Entry 4QQ8 (X-ray diffraction, 2.88 A resolution); this record covers chains A and C of the 4 polymer chains in the assembly.

== Chain A (and C) ==
Protein: Formolase
Source organism: Pseudomonas fluorescens
Notes: engineered mutation(s): W89R, L90T; chain C of this document is another copy of the same molecule, construct and numbering; everything in this record applies to it too
UniProtKB: Q9F4L3 (Q9F4L3_PSEFL); residue numbers follow UniProt; this construct covers 1-563
Chain sequence (583 residues; numbered 1 to 583; the number before each row is that of its first residue):
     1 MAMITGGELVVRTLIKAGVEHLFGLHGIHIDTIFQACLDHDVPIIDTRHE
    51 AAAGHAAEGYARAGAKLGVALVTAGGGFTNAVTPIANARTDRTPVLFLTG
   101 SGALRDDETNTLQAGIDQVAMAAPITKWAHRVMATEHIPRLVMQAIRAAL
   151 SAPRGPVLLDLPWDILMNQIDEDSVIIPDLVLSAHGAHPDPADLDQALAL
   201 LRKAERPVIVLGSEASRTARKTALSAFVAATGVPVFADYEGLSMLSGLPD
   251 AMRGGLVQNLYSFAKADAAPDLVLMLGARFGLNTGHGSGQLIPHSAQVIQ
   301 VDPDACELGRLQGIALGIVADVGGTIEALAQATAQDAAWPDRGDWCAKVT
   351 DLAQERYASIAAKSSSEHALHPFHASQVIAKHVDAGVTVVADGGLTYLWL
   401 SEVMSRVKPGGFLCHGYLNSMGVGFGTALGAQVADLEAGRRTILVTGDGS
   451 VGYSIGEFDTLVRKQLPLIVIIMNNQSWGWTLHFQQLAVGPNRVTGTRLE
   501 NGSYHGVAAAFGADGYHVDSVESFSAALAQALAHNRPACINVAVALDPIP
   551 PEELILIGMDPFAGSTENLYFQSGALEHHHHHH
Unresolved in the structure: 1, 565-583 (chain C: 1, 571-583)
Differences from the reference sequence: conflict Ile-28 (Ala in Q9F4L3), Arg-89 (Trp in Q9F4L3), Thr-90 (Leu in Q9F4L3), His-188 (Arg in Q9F4L3), Gly-394 (Ala in Q9F4L3), Asn-419 (Gly in Q9F4L3), Trp-480 (Ala in Q9F4L3); expression tag (564-583)
Ion coordination: Mg2+: Asp-448, Asn-475, Ser-477 (together with thiamine diphosphate)
Ligand contacts:
  - thiamine diphosphate (TPP), molecule 1: Leu-25, His-26, Gly-27, Glu-50, Thr-73, Gly-76, Gly-77, Asn-80, Gln-113
  - thiamine diphosphate (TPP), molecule 2: Gly-393, Gly-394, Leu-395, Thr-396, Asn-419, Ser-420, Met-421, Gly-447, Asp-448, Gly-449, Ser-450, Tyr-453, Asn-475, Ser-477, Trp-478, Gly-479, Trp-480, Thr-481

== Chain A / chain C interface ==
Contacting residue pairs (47; chain A residue first):
  Arg-140(A) / Arg-310(C)
  Arg-140(A) / Leu-311(C)
  Gln-144(A) / Cys-306(C)
  Gln-144(A) / Arg-310(C)
  Arg-147(A) / Ala-305(C)  hydrogen bond (side chain-backbone)
  Arg-147(A) / Cys-306(C)  hydrogen bond (side chain-backbone)
  Arg-147(A) / Leu-308(C)  hydrogen bond (side chain-backbone)
  Arg-147(A) / Arg-310(C)
  Ser-151(A) / Ala-305(C)
  Val-181(A) / Ile-314(C)
  Val-181(A) / Gly-317(C)
  Leu-182(A) / Ala-305(C)  hydrophobic
  Leu-182(A) / Val-319(C)  hydrophobic
  Ser-183(A) / Asp-193(C)  hydrogen bond
  Ser-183(A) / Gly-317(C)  hydrogen bond (backbone-backbone)
  His-185(A) / Asp-190(C)
  His-185(A) / Asp-193(C)
  Gly-186(A) / Asp-190(C)
  Ala-187(A) / Ala-187(C)  hydrophobic
  Ala-187(A) / His-188(C)
  Ala-187(A) / Val-319(C)
  His-188(A) / Ala-187(C)
  His-188(A) / His-188(C)  hydrogen bond (backbone-backbone)
  His-188(A) / Asp-190(C)  salt bridge
  His-188(A) / Pro-191(C)
  Asp-190(A) / His-185(C)
  Asp-190(A) / Gly-186(C)
  Asp-190(A) / His-188(C)  salt bridge
  Asp-190(A) / Arg-220(C)  salt bridge
  Pro-191(A) / His-188(C)
  Asp-193(A) / Ser-183(C)  hydrogen bond
  Asp-193(A) / His-185(C)
  Arg-220(A) / Asp-190(C)  salt bridge
  Ala-305(A) / Arg-147(C)  hydrogen bond (backbone-side chain)
  Ala-305(A) / Ser-151(C)
  Cys-306(A) / Gln-144(C)
  Cys-306(A) / Arg-147(C)  hydrogen bond (backbone-side chain)
  Leu-308(A) / Arg-147(C)  hydrogen bond (backbone-side chain)
  Arg-310(A) / Arg-140(C)
  Arg-310(A) / Gln-144(C)
  Arg-310(A) / Arg-147(C)
  Leu-311(A) / Arg-140(C)
  Ile-314(A) / Val-181(C)
  Gly-317(A) / Val-181(C)
  Gly-317(A) / Ser-183(C)  hydrogen bond (backbone-backbone)
  Val-319(A) / Leu-182(C)  hydrophobic
  Val-319(A) / Ala-187(C)
Interface residues without a listed pair, chain A (29 interface residues in all): Pro-189, Ala-192, Gly-309, Ala-315, Leu-316, Ala-320
Interface residues without a listed pair, chain C (29 interface residues in all): Pro-189, Ala-192, Gly-309, Ala-315, Leu-316, Ala-320

== Overview ==
The chain A/chain C interface involves 29 residues from each chain; the contacts include 11 hydrogen bonds and
4 salt bridges. Polar contacts include His-188(A)/Asp-190(C), Asp-190(A)/Arg-220(C) and Arg-147(A)/Ala-305(C).
Chain A binds thiamine diphosphate. Asp-448(A), Asn-475(A) and Ser-477(A) form the Mg2+ site.
Chain A and chain C are both Formolase (Pseudomonas fluorescens); the structure, Crystal structure of the
formolase FLS in space group P 43 21 2, was determined by X-ray diffraction, deposited together with 4QPZ.
